Entry 6U8H (X-ray diffraction, 2.07 A resolution); this record covers chains A and C.

Chain A:
Protein: Bromodomain-containing protein 2
Organism: Homo sapiens
UniProtKB: H0Y6K2 (H0Y6K2_HUMAN); residues 65-194 here correspond to UniProt positions 71-200 (UniProt number = residue number + 6)
Chain sequence (136 residues; each row starts with the number of its first residue):
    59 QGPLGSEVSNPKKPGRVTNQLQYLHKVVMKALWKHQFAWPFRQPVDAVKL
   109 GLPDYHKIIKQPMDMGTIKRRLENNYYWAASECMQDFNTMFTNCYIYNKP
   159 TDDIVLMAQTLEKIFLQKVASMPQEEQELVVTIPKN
Unresolved in the structure: 59-62, 191-194
Construct notes: expression tag (59-64)

Chain C:
Protein: cyclic peptide 3.2_2
Chain sequence (13 residues; each row starts with the number of its first residue; numbering starts at 0):
     0 XWSWLCKKYNLIH
Modified / non-standard residues: ACE (acetyl group) at position 0; Lys7 (N(6)-acetyllysine; ALY)
Covalent attachments: covalent link ACE_0-Cys5; amino group (NH2) linked to His12
Ligand contacts: amino group (NH2): Asn9, Leu10, Ile11

Interface between chain A and chain C:
Residue-residue contacts (22; chain A residue first):
  Trp97(A) - Trp3(C)  hydrogen bond (backbone-side chain)
  Trp97(A) - Lys6(C)
  Trp97(A) - Lys7(C)
  Trp97(A) - Leu10(C)  hydrophobic
  Pro98(A) - Lys7(C)
  Pro98(A) - Leu10(C)  hydrophobic
  Phe99(A) - Lys7(C)
  Gln101(A) - Trp3(C)
  Val103(A) - Lys7(C)
  Lys107(A) - Leu4(C)
  Leu108(A) - Leu4(C)  hydrophobic
  Leu108(A) - Lys7(C)
  Leu108(A) - Tyr8(C)
  Leu108(A) - His12(C)  hydrogen bond (backbone-side chain)
  Gly109(A) - His12(C)
  Leu110(A) - Ile11(C)  hydrophobic
  Leu110(A) - His12(C)
  Asn156(A) - Ile11(C)  hydrogen bond (side chain-backbone)
  Asp161(A) - Leu10(C)
  Ile162(A) - Lys7(C)
  Ile162(A) - Leu10(C)  hydrophobic
  Met165(A) - Leu10(C)  hydrophobic
Also at the interface, not in a pair above, chain A (14 interface residues in all): Tyr155
Interface features reported in the paper:
  - interface residues, chain A: Asn156(A)

In short:
14 residues of chain A and 8 residues of chain C are in contact, with 3 hydrogen bonds. Polar contacts include
Trp97(A)-Trp3(C), Leu108(A)-His12(C) and Asn156(A)-Ile11(C). Amino group is covalently linked to His12(C). The
paper reports the interface residue Asn156(A).
Chain A is Bromodomain-containing protein 2 (Homo sapiens) and chain C is cyclic peptide 3.2_2; the structure,
BRD2-BD1 in complex with the cyclic peptide 3.2_2, was determined by X-ray diffraction together with 6U4A,
6U61, 6U6K, 6U6L, 6U71, 6U72 and 8 further entries from the same study.
